PDB entry 6PT8 | X-ray diffraction, 1.40 A resolution | chains A and B

== Chain A (and B) ==
Name: UPF0284 protein MJ1598
Organism: Methanocaldococcus jannaschii (strain ATCC 43067 / DSM 2661 / JAL-1 / JCM 10045 / NBRC 100440)
Notes: chain B of this document is another copy of the same molecule, construct and numbering; everything in this record applies to it too
UniProt: Q58993 (Y1598_METJA); numbering as in UniProt (aligned over 1-350)
Amino-acid sequence (350 residues; numbered 1 to 350; the number before each row is that of its first residue):
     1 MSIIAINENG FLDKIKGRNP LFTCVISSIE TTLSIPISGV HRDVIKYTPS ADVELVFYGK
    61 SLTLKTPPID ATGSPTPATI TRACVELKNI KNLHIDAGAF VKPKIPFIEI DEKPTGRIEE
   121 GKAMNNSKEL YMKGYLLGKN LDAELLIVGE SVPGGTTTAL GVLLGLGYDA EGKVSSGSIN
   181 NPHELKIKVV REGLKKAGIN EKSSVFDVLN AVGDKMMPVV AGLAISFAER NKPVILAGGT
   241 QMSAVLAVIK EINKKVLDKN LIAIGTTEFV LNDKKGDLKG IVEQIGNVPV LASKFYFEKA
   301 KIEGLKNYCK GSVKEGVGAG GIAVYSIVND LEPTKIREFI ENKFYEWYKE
Small-molecule neighbours:
  - alpha-adenosine monophosphate (AAM): I37, S38, G39, V40, T48, D52, P68, I69, D70, T76, P77, E150, S151, V152, P153, G154, G155, T156, T157, S176, G177, Q241, V313, E315, G316, V317
  - nicotinic acid (NIO): E150, T156, S175, S176, G177, G239, T240, Q241, V270, V313, K314, E315, G316
From the paper describing this entry:
  - binding site for alpha-adenosine monophosphate: G177
  - conformationally variable residues (order/disorder transition): I69 to T72

== How chain A and chain B interact ==
Residue-residue contacts (34):
  N19(A) with D142(B), hydrogen bond
  F57(A) with L136(B), hydrophobic; N140(B)
  Y58(A) with L136(B), hydrophobic
  K91(A) with K139(B); N140(B); D142(B)
  N92(A) with N140(B), hydrogen bond (backbone-side chain)
  L93(A) with L137(B), hydrophobic; N140(B)
  K104(A) with K133(B), hydrogen bond (backbone-side chain)
  P106(A) with E109(B); I110(B), hydrophobic; K133(B)
  F107(A) with F107(B); I108(B); E109(B), hydrogen bond (backbone-backbone)
  I108(A) with F107(B); I108(B), hydrophobic
  E109(A) with P106(B); F107(B), hydrogen bond (backbone-backbone)
  I110(A) with P106(B), hydrophobic
  K133(A) with K104(B), hydrogen bond (side chain-backbone); P106(B)
  L136(A) with F57(B); Y58(B), hydrophobic
  L137(A) with L93(B), hydrophobic
  K139(A) with K91(B)
  N140(A) with F57(B); K91(B); N92(B), hydrogen bond (side chain-backbone); L93(B)
  D142(A) with N19(B), hydrogen bond; K91(B)
Also at the interface, not in a pair above, chain A (23 interface residues in all): L21, I90, I105, L141, R230
Also at the interface, not in a pair above, chain B (22 interface residues in all): I90, I105, L141, R230

== Summary ==
The interface between chain A and chain B involves 23 residues on one side and 22 on the other; the contacts
include 8 hydrogen bonds. Polar contacts include N19(A)-D142(B), N92(A)-N140(B) and K104(A)-K133(B). Ligands
of chain A: alpha-adenosine monophosphate and nicotinic acid. From the paper: a binding site for
alpha-adenosine monophosphate at G177(A); conformational variability at I69(A).
Chain A and chain B are both UPF0284 protein MJ1598 (Methanocaldococcus jannaschii (strain ATCC 43067 / DSM
2661 / JAL-1 / JCM 10045 / NBRC 100440)); the structure, Crystal Structure of CobT from Methanocaldococcus
jannaschii in complex with Adenine Alpha-Ribotide and Nicotinic Acid, was determined by X-ray diffraction
together with 6PTF from the same study.
